PDB entry 1YQW | X-ray diffraction, 1.83 A resolution | chains A and Q

Chain A:
Protein: Periplasmic [NiFe] hydrogenase small subunit
Source organism: Desulfovibrio fructosovorans
Notes: EC 1.12.2.1
UniProtKB: P18187 (PHNS_DESFR); residues 1-264 here correspond to UniProt positions 51-314 (UniProt number = residue number + 50)
Sequence (264 residues; row label = number of the first residue in the row):
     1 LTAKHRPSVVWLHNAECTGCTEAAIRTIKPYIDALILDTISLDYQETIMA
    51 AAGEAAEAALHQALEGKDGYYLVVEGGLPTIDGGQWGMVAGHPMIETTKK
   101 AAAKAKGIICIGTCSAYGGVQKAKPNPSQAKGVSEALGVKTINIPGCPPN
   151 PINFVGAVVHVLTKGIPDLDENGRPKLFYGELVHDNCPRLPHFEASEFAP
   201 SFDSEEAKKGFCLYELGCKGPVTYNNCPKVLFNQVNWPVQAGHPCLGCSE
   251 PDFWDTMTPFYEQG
Not modelled in the structure: 1-2
Bound ions: 4Fe-4S cluster Fe site 1: Cys17, Cys20, Cys114, Cys147; 4Fe-4S cluster Fe site 2: His184, Cys187, Cys212, Cys218; 3Fe-4S cluster Fe: Cys227, Cys245, Cys248
Ligand contacts:
  - 3Fe-4S cluster (F3S): Val183, Thr223, Asn225, Cys227, Phe232, Trp237, Pro238, Cys245, Leu246, Gly247, Cys248, Ser249
  - 4Fe-4S cluster (SF4), molecule 1: Glu16, Cys17, Thr18, Gly19, Cys20, Glu75, Gly112, Thr113, Cys114, Val120, Gly146, Cys147, Pro148
  - 4Fe-4S cluster (SF4), molecule 2: Val183, His184, Cys187, Arg189, Leu190, Phe193, Cys212, Leu213, Tyr214, Cys218, Gly220, Pro221, Val239
Swiss-Prot annotation at these positions:
  - binding site ([4Fe-4S] cluster): Cys17, Cys20, Cys114, Cys147, His184, Cys187, Cys212, Cys218
  - binding site ([3Fe-4S] cluster): Cys227, Cys245, Cys248

Chain Q:
Protein: Periplasmic [NiFe] hydrogenase large subunit
Source organism: Desulfovibrio fructosovorans
Notes: EC 1.12.2.1
UniProtKB: P18188 (PHNL_DESFR); residue numbers follow UniProt; this construct covers 1-549
Sequence (549 residues; each row starts with the number of its first residue):
     1 MAESKPTPQSTFTGPIVVDPITRIEGHLRIMVEVENGKVKDAWSSSQLFR
    51 GLEIILKGRDPRDAQHFTQRACGVCTYVHALASSRCVDDAVKVSIPANAR
   101 MMRNLVMASQYLHDHLVHFYHLHALDWVDVTAALKADPNKAAKLAASIAP
   151 ARPGNSAKALKAVQDKLKAFVESGQLGIFTNAYFLGGHKAYYLPPEVNLI
   201 ATAHYLEALHMQVKAASAMAILGGKNPHTQFTVVGGCSNYQGLTKDPLAN
   251 YLALSKEVCQFVNECYIPDLLAVAGFYKDWGGIGGTSNYLAFGEFATDDS
   301 SPSKHLATSQFPSGVITGRDLGKVDNVDLGAIYEDVKYSWYAPGGDGKHP
   351 YDGVTDPKYTKLDDKDHYSWMKAPRYKGKAMEVGPLARTFIAYAKGQPDF
   401 KKVVDMVLGKLSVPATALHSTLGRTAARGIETAIVCANMEKWIKEMADSG
   451 AKDNTLCAKWEMPEESKGVGLADAPRGALSHWIRIKGKKIDNFQLVVPAT
   501 WNLGPRGAQGDKSPVEEALIGTPIADPKRPVEILRTVHAFDPCIACGVH
Not modelled in the structure: 1-5
Differences from the reference sequence: conflict Asn198 (Asp in P18188), Ser303 (Glu in P18188); engineered mutation Ala499 (Ser in P18188)
Disulfides: Cys259-Cys436
Bound ions: Fe2+: Glu53, Leu495, His549; Ni2+: Cys72, Cys75, Cys543, Cys546 (together with peroxide ion); carbonmonoxide-(dicyano) iron Fe: Cys75, Cys546 (together with peroxide ion); Mg2+ site 1 near Asp88 (its only coordinating residue here); Mg2+ site 2 near Asn181 (its only coordinating residue here)
Ligand contacts:
  - bicarbonate ion (BCT): Glu465, Ser466, Lys467, Arg484
  - carbonmonoxide-(dicyano) iron (FCO): Cys75, Val78, His79, Ala474, Pro475, Arg476, Leu479, Val497, Pro498, Ala499, Cys543, Cys546
  - peroxide ion (PER): Cys72, Val74, Cys75, Arg476, Cys543, Cys546
Swiss-Prot annotation at these positions:
  - binding site (Ni(2+)): Cys72, Cys75, Cys543, Cys546

Interface between chain A and chain Q:
Contacting residue pairs (172; chain A residue first):
  His5(A) - Gln175(Q)  hydrogen bond
  Arg6(A) - Phe170(Q)
  Arg6(A) - Ser173(Q)  hydrogen bond
  Arg6(A) - Gln175(Q)  hydrogen bond (backbone-side chain)
  His13(A) - His27(Q)  hydrogen bond (backbone-side chain)
  Asn14(A) - His27(Q)  hydrogen bond (backbone-side chain)
  Asn14(A) - Leu48(Q)
  Ala15(A) - Leu48(Q)  hydrophobic
  Glu16(A) - Glu25(Q)
  Glu16(A) - His27(Q)  salt bridge
  Glu16(A) - Arg50(Q)
  Glu16(A) - Ala545(Q)
  Cys17(A) - Glu25(Q)
  Cys17(A) - Arg50(Q)
  Cys17(A) - Arg70(Q)
  Cys17(A) - Cys72(Q)
  Cys17(A) - Gly73(Q)  hydrogen bond (backbone-backbone)
  Cys17(A) - Val74(Q)
  Cys17(A) - His228(Q)  hydrogen bond
  Thr18(A) - Glu25(Q)  hydrogen bond
  Thr18(A) - Val74(Q)
  Gly19(A) - Gly73(Q)
  Gly19(A) - Pro227(Q)
  Glu22(A) - Gly73(Q)
  Glu22(A) - Val74(Q)
  Glu22(A) - His113(Q)
  Glu22(A) - Pro227(Q)
  Ala23(A) - Pro227(Q)
  Ile25(A) - Gln212(Q)  hydrogen bond (backbone-side chain)
  Ile25(A) - Val213(Q)
  Arg26(A) - His113(Q)  hydrogen bond
  Arg26(A) - Gln212(Q)  hydrogen bond
  Arg26(A) - Ala216(Q)
  Arg26(A) - Asn226(Q)  hydrogen bond
  Ile28(A) - Val213(Q)  hydrophobic
  Tyr31(A) - His210(Q)
  Tyr31(A) - Val213(Q)  hydrophobic
  Asp33(A) - Leu209(Q)
  Asp33(A) - His210(Q)  salt bridge
  Ile36(A) - Phe170(Q)
  Leu37(A) - Phe170(Q)  hydrophobic
  Ser41(A) - Gln175(Q)
  Leu42(A) - Gly177(Q)
  Leu42(A) - Ile178(Q)  hydrogen bond (backbone-backbone)
  Asp43(A) - Gly177(Q)
  Tyr44(A) - Pro20(Q)
  Glu46(A) - Thr22(Q)
  Glu46(A) - Arg23(Q)  hydrogen bond (backbone-backbone)
  Glu46(A) - His27(Q)  salt bridge
  Thr47(A) - Arg23(Q)
  Thr47(A) - Leu122(Q)
  Ile48(A) - Arg23(Q)
  Ile48(A) - Ile178(Q)
  Met49(A) - Thr22(Q)
  Met49(A) - Arg23(Q)  hydrogen bond (backbone-side chain)
  Met49(A) - Ile178(Q)
  Ala50(A) - Arg23(Q)  hydrogen bond (backbone-side chain)
  Ala50(A) - Leu125(Q)  hydrophobic
  Ala50(A) - Ile178(Q)  hydrogen bond (backbone-backbone)
  Ala50(A) - Ala182(Q)  hydrophobic
  Ala51(A) - Thr22(Q)  hydrogen bond (backbone-side chain)
  Ala51(A) - Thr180(Q)
  Ala51(A) - Asn181(Q)
  Ala52(A) - Val18(Q)  hydrophobic
  Ala52(A) - Pro20(Q)
  Ala52(A) - Thr22(Q)
  Ala52(A) - Tyr183(Q)  hydrogen bond (backbone-side chain)
  Ala52(A) - Leu534(Q)  hydrophobic
  Gly53(A) - Val18(Q)
  Gly53(A) - Asp19(Q)
  Gly53(A) - Pro20(Q)  hydrogen bond (backbone-backbone)
  Ala55(A) - Asn181(Q)  hydrogen bond (backbone-side chain)
  Ala55(A) - Tyr183(Q)  hydrophobic
  Ala58(A) - Asn181(Q)
  Ala59(A) - Thr180(Q)
  Ala59(A) - Asn181(Q)
  Gln62(A) - Thr180(Q)
  Gln62(A) - Asn181(Q)  hydrogen bond
  Gln85(A) - Tyr359(Q)
  Trp86(A) - Gln47(Q)
  Trp86(A) - Leu48(Q)
  Trp86(A) - Phe49(Q)  hydrogen bond (backbone-backbone)
  Trp86(A) - Pro357(Q)  hydrophobic
  Trp86(A) - Tyr359(Q)
  Trp86(A) - Trp370(Q)  hydrophobic
  Gly87(A) - Gln47(Q)
  Gly87(A) - Leu48(Q)
  Met88(A) - Gln47(Q)  hydrogen bond (backbone-backbone)
  Met88(A) - Tyr359(Q)
  Met88(A) - Leu362(Q)  hydrophobic
  Val89(A) - Asp19(Q)
  Val89(A) - Pro20(Q)  hydrophobic
  Val89(A) - His27(Q)
  Ala90(A) - Asp19(Q)  hydrogen bond (backbone-side chain)
  Gly91(A) - Asp19(Q)
  Gly91(A) - Leu362(Q)
  Met94(A) - His27(Q)
  Val120(A) - Leu52(Q)  hydrophobic
  Val120(A) - Ile55(Q)
  Gln121(A) - Arg50(Q)
  Gln121(A) - Ile55(Q)
  Ala123(A) - Ile55(Q)
  Ala123(A) - Arg59(Q)
  Lys124(A) - Ile55(Q)
  Lys124(A) - Arg59(Q)  hydrogen bond (backbone-side chain)
  Pro125(A) - Ile54(Q)  hydrophobic
  Pro125(A) - Ile55(Q)
  Pro127(A) - Arg50(Q)
  Pro127(A) - Ile54(Q)  hydrophobic
  Pro127(A) - Ile55(Q)
  Cys147(A) - Arg70(Q)  hydrogen bond (backbone-side chain)
  Cys147(A) - Lys225(Q)
  Cys147(A) - His228(Q)
  Pro148(A) - Pro227(Q)
  Pro148(A) - His228(Q)
  Phe202(A) - Val233(Q)  hydrophobic
  Phe202(A) - Ser238(Q)
  Phe202(A) - Tyr240(Q)  hydrogen bond (backbone-side chain)
  Phe202(A) - Cys457(Q)  hydrophobic
  Asp203(A) - Tyr240(Q)
  Asp203(A) - Cys457(Q)
  Asp203(A) - Lys459(Q)
  Ala207(A) - Tyr240(Q)
  Lys208(A) - Tyr240(Q)
  Lys208(A) - Asn454(Q)
  Phe232(A) - Lys225(Q)
  Asn233(A) - Ala216(Q)
  Asn233(A) - Ser217(Q)  hydrogen bond (backbone-side chain)
  Asn233(A) - Ala220(Q)
  Asn233(A) - Lys225(Q)
  Asn233(A) - Asn226(Q)  hydrogen bond (side chain-backbone)
  Val235(A) - Ser217(Q)
  Val235(A) - Ala220(Q)  hydrophobic
  Val235(A) - Ile221(Q)  hydrophobic
  Asn236(A) - Ala220(Q)  hydrogen bond (side chain-backbone)
  Asn236(A) - Ile221(Q)  hydrogen bond (side chain-backbone)
  Asn236(A) - Gly224(Q)
  Trp237(A) - Gly224(Q)  hydrogen bond (backbone-backbone)
  Pro238(A) - Lys225(Q)
  Pro238(A) - Gln230(Q)
  Gln240(A) - Gln241(Q)  hydrogen bond
  Ala241(A) - Gly224(Q)
  Ala241(A) - Ser238(Q)  hydrogen bond (backbone-side chain)
  Ala241(A) - Asn239(Q)  hydrogen bond (backbone-backbone)
  Gly242(A) - Ser238(Q)
  His243(A) - His66(Q)
  His243(A) - Gln230(Q)
  His243(A) - Thr232(Q)
  His243(A) - Val233(Q)
  His243(A) - Ser238(Q)
  Pro244(A) - Gln230(Q)  hydrogen bond (backbone-side chain)
  Cys245(A) - Gln230(Q)
  Leu246(A) - His66(Q)
  Leu246(A) - Gln230(Q)
  Trp254(A) - Arg59(Q)  hydrogen bond (backbone-side chain)
  Trp254(A) - His66(Q)
  Trp254(A) - Phe67(Q)  hydrophobic
  Trp254(A) - Arg70(Q)
  Asp255(A) - Arg59(Q)  salt bridge
  Thr258(A) - Arg59(Q)
  Thr258(A) - Asp63(Q)
  Pro259(A) - Asp60(Q)
  Pro259(A) - Asp63(Q)
  Phe260(A) - Asp63(Q)  hydrogen bond (backbone-side chain)
  Phe260(A) - His66(Q)
  Phe260(A) - Phe67(Q)  hydrophobic
  Tyr261(A) - Arg62(Q)
  Tyr261(A) - Gln65(Q)  hydrogen bond
  Tyr261(A) - His66(Q)  hydrogen bond
  Tyr261(A) - Thr232(Q)
  Tyr261(A) - Val233(Q)
  Glu262(A) - Arg62(Q)  salt bridge
Also at the interface, not in a pair above, chain A (83 interface residues in all): Lys4, Thr27, Ile32, Glu54, Ala56, Pro79, Asp82, Ser128, Gln234
Also at the interface, not in a pair above, chain Q (77 interface residues in all): Ile24, Gly26, Arg29, Gly51, Ala71, His121, Phe179, Phe184, Leu206, Phe231, Asn250

Summary:
Chain A and chain Q form an interface of 83 and 77 residues respectively, with 41 hydrogen bonds and 5 salt
bridges. Polar contacts include Glu16(A)-His27(Q), Asp33(A)-His210(Q) and Glu46(A)-His27(Q). Chain A binds
4Fe-4S cluster and 3Fe-4S cluster.
Chain A is Periplasmic [NiFe] hydrogenase small subunit and chain Q is Periplasmic [NiFe] hydrogenase large
subunit, both from Desulfovibrio fructosovorans; the structure, Structure of the Oxidized Unready Form of
Ni-Fe Hydrogenase, was determined by X-ray diffraction, deposited together with 1YQ9 and 1YRQ.
